PDB entry 7Q4E | electron microscopy, 3.63 A resolution | chain A

== Chain A ==
Protein: Angiotensin-converting enzyme
From: Homo sapiens
Notes: EC 3.2.1.-, 3.4.15.1
Reference sequence: P12821 (ACE_HUMAN); residues 1-1211 here correspond to UniProt positions 30-1240 (UniProt number = residue number + 29)
Chain sequence (1211 residues; each row starts with the number of its first residue):
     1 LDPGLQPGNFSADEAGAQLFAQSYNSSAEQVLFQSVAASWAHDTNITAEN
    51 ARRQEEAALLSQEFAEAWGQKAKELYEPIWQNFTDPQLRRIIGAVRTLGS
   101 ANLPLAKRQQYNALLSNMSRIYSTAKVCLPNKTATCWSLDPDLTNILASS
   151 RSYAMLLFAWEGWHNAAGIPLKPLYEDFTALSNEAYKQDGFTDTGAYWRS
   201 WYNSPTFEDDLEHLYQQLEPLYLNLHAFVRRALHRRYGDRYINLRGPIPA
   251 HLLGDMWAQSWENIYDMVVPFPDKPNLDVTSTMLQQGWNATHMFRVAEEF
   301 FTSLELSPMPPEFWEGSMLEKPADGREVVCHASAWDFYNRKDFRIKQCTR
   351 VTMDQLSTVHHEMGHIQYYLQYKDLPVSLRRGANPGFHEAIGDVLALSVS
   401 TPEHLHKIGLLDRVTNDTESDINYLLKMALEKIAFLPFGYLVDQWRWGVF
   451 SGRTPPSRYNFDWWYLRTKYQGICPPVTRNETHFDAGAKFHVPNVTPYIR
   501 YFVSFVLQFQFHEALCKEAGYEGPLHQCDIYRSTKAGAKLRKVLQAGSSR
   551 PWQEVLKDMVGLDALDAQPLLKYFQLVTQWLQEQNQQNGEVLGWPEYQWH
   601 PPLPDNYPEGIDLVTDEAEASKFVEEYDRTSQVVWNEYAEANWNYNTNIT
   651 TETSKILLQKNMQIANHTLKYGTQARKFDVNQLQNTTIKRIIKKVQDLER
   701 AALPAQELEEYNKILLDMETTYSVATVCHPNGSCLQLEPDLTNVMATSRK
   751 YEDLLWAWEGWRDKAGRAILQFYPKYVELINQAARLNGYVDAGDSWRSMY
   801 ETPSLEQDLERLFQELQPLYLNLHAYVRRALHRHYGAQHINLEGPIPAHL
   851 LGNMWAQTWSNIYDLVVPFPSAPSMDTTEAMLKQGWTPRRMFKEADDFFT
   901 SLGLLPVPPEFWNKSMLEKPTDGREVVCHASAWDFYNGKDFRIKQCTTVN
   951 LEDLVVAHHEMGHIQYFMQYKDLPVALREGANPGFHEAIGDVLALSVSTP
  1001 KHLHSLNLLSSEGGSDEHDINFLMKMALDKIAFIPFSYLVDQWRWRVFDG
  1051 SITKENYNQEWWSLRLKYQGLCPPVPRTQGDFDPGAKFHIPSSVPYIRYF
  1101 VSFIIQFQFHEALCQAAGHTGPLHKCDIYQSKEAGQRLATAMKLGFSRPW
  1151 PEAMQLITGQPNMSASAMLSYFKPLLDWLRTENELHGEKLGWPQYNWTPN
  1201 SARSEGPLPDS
Not modelled in the structure: 609-1211
Sequence notes: engineered mutation L576 (Pro605 in P12821)
Swiss-Prot annotation at these positions:
  - active site: E362 (Proton acceptor 1), H491 (Proton donor 1), E960 (Proton acceptor 2), H1089 (Proton donor 2)
  - binding site (chloride): Y202, R500, R762, Y800, W1061, R1065, R1098
  - binding site (Zn(2+)): H361, H365, E389, H959, H963, E987
  - site: N494 (Not glycosylated), R1137, L1138 (Cleavage), N1196 (Not glycosylated), R1203, S1204 (Cleavage)
  - glycosylation (N-linked (GlcNAc...) asparagine): N9, N25, N45, N82, N117, N131, N289, N416, N480, N648, N666 (complex), N685 (complex), N731, N913, N1162
Disulfides: C128-C136, C330-C348, C516-C528
Glycans and other covalent adducts: N-acetylglucosamine (NAG) linked to N9, N25, N45, N82, N117, N416, N480; glycan linked to N289
Ion coordination: Zn2+: H365, E389
From the paper describing this entry:
  - Zn2+ coordination: H365
  - conformationally variable residues (side-chain flip): H361
  - allosteric site: F461 to Q471, C474, Y597 to H600 (from molecular simulation)
  - catalytic residues: H361, E362, H365, E389 (citing earlier work)
  - mutagenesis - R828H, K1087A, Y1096F: decreased catalytic activity (citing earlier work)
  - mutagenesis - S357V, E431D: decreased binding to N-domain-selective inhibitor (citing earlier work)

== Summary ==
N-acetylglucosamine is covalently linked to N9, N25, N45, N82, N117 and N416 and 1 more. From UniProt: 4
active-site residues, 7 chloride-binding residues and 6 Zn2+-binding residues. The paper reports catalytic
residues H361, E362 and H365 among others; R828H, K1087A and Y1096F reduce catalytic activity; 5 substitutions
were tested in all.
Chain A is Angiotensin-converting enzyme (Homo sapiens); the structure, Local refinement structure of a single
N-domain of full-length, dimeric, soluble somatic angiotensin I-converting enzyme, was determined by electron
microscopy (same publication as 7Q3Y, 7Q49, 7Q4C and 7Q4D).
